Entry 8TVV (electron microscopy, 3.70 A resolution); this record covers chains B and C of the 15 polymer chains in the assembly.

== Chain B ==
Protein: DNA-directed RNA polymerase subunit beta
Organism: Saccharomyces cerevisiae
Notes: EC 2.7.7.6
Reference sequence: A0A6A5Q4H2 (A0A6A5Q4H2_YEASX); residue numbers follow UniProt; this construct covers 1-1224
Amino-acid sequence (1224 residues; numbered 1 to 1224; the number before each row is that of its first residue):
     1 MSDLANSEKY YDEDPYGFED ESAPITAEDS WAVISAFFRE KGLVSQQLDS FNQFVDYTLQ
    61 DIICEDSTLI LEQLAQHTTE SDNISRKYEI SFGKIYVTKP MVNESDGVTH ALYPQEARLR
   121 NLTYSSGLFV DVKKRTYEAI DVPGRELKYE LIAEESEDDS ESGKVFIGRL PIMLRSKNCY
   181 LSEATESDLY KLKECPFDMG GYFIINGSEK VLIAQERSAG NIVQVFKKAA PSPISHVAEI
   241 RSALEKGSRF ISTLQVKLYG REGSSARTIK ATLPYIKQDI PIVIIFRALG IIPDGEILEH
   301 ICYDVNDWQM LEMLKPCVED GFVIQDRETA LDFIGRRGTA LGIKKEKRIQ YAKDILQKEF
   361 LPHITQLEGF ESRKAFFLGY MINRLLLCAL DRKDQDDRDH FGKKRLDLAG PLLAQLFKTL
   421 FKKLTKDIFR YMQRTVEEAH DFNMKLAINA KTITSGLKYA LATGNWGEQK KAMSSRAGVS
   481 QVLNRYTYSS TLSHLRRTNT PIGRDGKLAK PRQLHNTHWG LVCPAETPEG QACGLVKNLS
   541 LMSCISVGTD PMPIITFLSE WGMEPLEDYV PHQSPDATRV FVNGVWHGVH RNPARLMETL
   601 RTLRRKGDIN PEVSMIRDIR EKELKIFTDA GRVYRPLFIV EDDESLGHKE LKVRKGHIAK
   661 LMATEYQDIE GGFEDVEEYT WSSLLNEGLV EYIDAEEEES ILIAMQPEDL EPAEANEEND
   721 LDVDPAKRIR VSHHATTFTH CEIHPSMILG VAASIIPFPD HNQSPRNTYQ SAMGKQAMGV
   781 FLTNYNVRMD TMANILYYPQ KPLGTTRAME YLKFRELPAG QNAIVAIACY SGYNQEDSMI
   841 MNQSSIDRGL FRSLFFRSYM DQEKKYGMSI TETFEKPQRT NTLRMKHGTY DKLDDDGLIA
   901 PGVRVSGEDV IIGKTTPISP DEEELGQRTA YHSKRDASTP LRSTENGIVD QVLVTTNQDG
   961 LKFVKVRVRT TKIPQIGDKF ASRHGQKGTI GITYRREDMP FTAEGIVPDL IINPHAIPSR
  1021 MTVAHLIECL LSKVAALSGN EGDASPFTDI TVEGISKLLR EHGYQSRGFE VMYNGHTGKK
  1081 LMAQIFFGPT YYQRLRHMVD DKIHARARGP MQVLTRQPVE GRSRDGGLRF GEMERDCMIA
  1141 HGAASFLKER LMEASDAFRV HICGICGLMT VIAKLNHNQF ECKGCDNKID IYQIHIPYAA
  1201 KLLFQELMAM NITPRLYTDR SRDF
Disordered / not traced: 1-19, 73-86, 140-161, 244-251, 340-346, 436-441, 468-475, 503-513, 673-676, 717-735, 880-944
Metal / ion sites: Zn2+: C1163, C1166, C1182, C1185

== Chain C ==
Protein: DNA-directed RNA polymerase II subunit RPB3
Organism: Saccharomyces cerevisiae
Reference sequence: A0A6A5Q0Z3 (A0A6A5Q0Z3_YEASX); residues 1-318 here = UniProt positions 1-318
Amino-acid sequence (318 residues; row label = number of the first residue in the row):
     1 MSEEGPQVKI REASKDNVDF ILSNVDLAMA NSLRRVMIAE IPTLAIDSVE VETNTTVLAD
    61 EFIAHRLGLI PLQSMDIEQL EYSRDCFCED HCDKCSVVLT LQAFGESEST TNVYSKDLVI
   121 VSNLMGRNIG HPIIQDKEGN GVLICKLRKG QELKLTCVAK KGIAKEHAKW GPAAAIEFEY
   181 DPWNKLKHTD YWYEQDSAKE WPQSKNCEYE DPPNEGDPFD YKAQADTFYM NVESVGSIPV
   241 DQVVVRGIDT LQKKVASILL ALTQMDQDKV NFASGDNNTA SNMLGSNEDV MMTGAEQDPY
   301 SNASQMGNTG SGGYDNAW
Disordered / not traced: 1-2, 269-318
Metal / ion sites: Zn2+: C86, C88, C92, C95

== Chain B / chain C interface ==
Residue-residue contacts (75):
  Y797(B) - E61(C)
  Y797(B) - F62(C)  hydrophobic
  Y798(B) - F62(C)  hydrophobic
  Y798(B) - H65(C)
  Y798(B) - R66(C)  hydrogen bond
  S844(B) - A168(C)
  D847(B) - H65(C)
  D847(B) - H167(C)  salt bridge
  D847(B) - A168(C)  hydrogen bond (side chain-backbone)
  R848(B) - H65(C)
  R848(B) - L69(C)
  G849(B) - H65(C)
  R852(B) - H65(C)  hydrogen bond
  L854(B) - A59(C)  hydrophobic
  L854(B) - E61(C)
  R969(B) - A59(C)
  R969(B) - D60(C)  salt bridge
  R969(B) - E61(C)  salt bridge
  T971(B) - E61(C)
  R995(B) - K165(C)  hydrogen bond (side chain-backbone)
  R995(B) - E166(C)
  R996(B) - I38(C)
  R996(B) - A173(C)  hydrogen bond (side chain-backbone)
  R996(B) - A174(C)
  E997(B) - R34(C)
  E997(B) - R35(C)
  E997(B) - I38(C)
  E997(B) - A39(C)
  D998(B) - R35(C)  salt bridge
  F1001(B) - R34(C)
  F1001(B) - F178(C)  hydrophobic
  A1003(B) - E177(C)
  A1003(B) - F178(C)  hydrogen bond (backbone-backbone)
  A1003(B) - E179(C)
  G1005(B) - I176(C)
  R1060(B) - K199(C)  hydrogen bond (side chain-backbone)
  R1060(B) - E200(C)  hydrogen bond (side chain-backbone)
  R1060(B) - W201(C)
  R1060(B) - P202(C)
  G1063(B) - P202(C)
  Q1065(B) - E200(C)
  Q1065(B) - W201(C)
  R1067(B) - E194(C)  salt bridge
  F1069(B) - W192(C)  hydrophobic
  F1069(B) - W201(C)
  E1070(B) - W201(C)
  V1071(B) - Y191(C)  hydrophobic
  Y1073(B) - F178(C)
  Y1073(B) - E179(C)
  Y1073(B) - Y180(C)  hydrophobic
  G1075(B) - N31(C)
  G1075(B) - R34(C)
  G1075(B) - R35(C)  hydrogen bond (backbone-side chain)
  H1076(B) - N31(C)  hydrogen bond (backbone-side chain)
  T1077(B) - L27(C)
  T1077(B) - N31(C)  hydrogen bond (backbone-side chain)
  G1078(B) - L27(C)
  G1078(B) - N31(C)  hydrogen bond (backbone-side chain)
  G1078(B) - F178(C)
  G1078(B) - Y180(C)
  K1079(B) - L27(C)
  K1079(B) - Y180(C)
  K1080(B) - Y180(C)  hydrogen bond (backbone-side chain)
  K1080(B) - D181(C)  hydrogen bond (side chain-backbone)
  K1080(B) - H188(C)
  K1080(B) - T189(C)
  L1081(B) - T189(C)  hydrogen bond (backbone-side chain)
  M1082(B) - H188(C)
  M1082(B) - T189(C)
  M1082(B) - D190(C)  hydrogen bond (backbone-backbone)
  Q1084(B) - T189(C)
  Q1084(B) - D190(C)  hydrogen bond (side chain-backbone)
  Q1084(B) - Y191(C)
  Q1084(B) - W192(C)  hydrogen bond (side chain-backbone)
  Q1084(B) - W201(C)
Other interface residues (no listed pair), chain B (39 interface residues in all): Y785, I948, T1002, E1004, Y1064
Other interface residues (no listed pair), chain C (39 interface residues in all): V57, A175, N184, K187

== In short ==
Chain B and chain C each contribute 39 residues to their interface; the contacts include 18 hydrogen bonds and
5 salt bridges. Among the polar pairs are D847(B)-H167(C), R969(B)-D60(C) and R969(B)-E61(C). C1163(B),
C1166(B), C1182(B) and C1185(B) coordinate Zn2+.
Here chain B is DNA-directed RNA polymerase subunit beta and chain C is DNA-directed RNA polymerase II subunit
RPB3, both from Saccharomyces cerevisiae. Entry 8TVV (Cryo-EM structure of backtracked Pol II) was determined
by electron microscopy together with 8TUG, 8TVP, 8TVQ, 8TVS, 8TVW, 8TVX and 8TVY from the same study.
